PDB entry 8YTJ | electron microscopy, 3.07 A resolution | chains C and D of the 4 polymer chains in the assembly

== Chain C ==
Protein: Capsid protein VP3
Source organism: Enterovirus A71
UniProtKB: A0A075QAW4 (A0A075QAW4_HE71); residues 1-242 here correspond to UniProt positions 324-565 (UniProt number = residue number + 323)
Chain sequence (242 residues; row label = number of the first residue in the row):
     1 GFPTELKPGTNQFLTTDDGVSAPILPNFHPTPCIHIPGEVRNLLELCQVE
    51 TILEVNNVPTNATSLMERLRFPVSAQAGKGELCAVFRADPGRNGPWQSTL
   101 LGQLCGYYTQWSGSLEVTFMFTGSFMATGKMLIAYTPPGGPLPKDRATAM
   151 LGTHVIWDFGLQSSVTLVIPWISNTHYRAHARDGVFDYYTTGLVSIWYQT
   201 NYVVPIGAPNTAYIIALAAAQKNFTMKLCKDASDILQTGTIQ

== Chain D ==
Protein: Capsid protein VP4
Source organism: Enterovirus A71
UniProtKB: A0A075QAW4 (A0A075QAW4_HE71); numbering as in UniProt (aligned over 1-69)
Chain sequence (69 residues; each row starts with the number of its first residue):
     1 MGSQVSTQRSGSHENSNSATEGSTINYTTINYYKDSYAATAGKQSLKQDP
    51 DKFANPVKDIFTEMAAPLK
Unresolved in the structure: 1-13, 21-23

== Chain C / chain D interface ==
Pairs across the interface (35):
  Asp-18(C) / Thr-40(D)
  Asp-18(C) / Ala-41(D)  hydrogen bond (side chain-backbone)
  Asp-18(C) / Gly-42(D)
  Gly-19(C) / Thr-40(D)
  Val-20(C) / Ile-30(D)
  Val-20(C) / Tyr-33(D)  hydrophobic
  Val-20(C) / Ala-38(D)
  Val-20(C) / Thr-40(D)
  Ser-21(C) / Tyr-33(D)
  Ser-21(C) / Ala-38(D)
  Ala-22(C) / Tyr-33(D)
  Pro-23(C) / Tyr-33(D)
  Pro-23(C) / Asp-35(D)
  Pro-23(C) / Tyr-37(D)
  Leu-25(C) / Tyr-37(D)  hydrogen bond (backbone-side chain)
  Pro-26(C) / Asp-35(D)
  Asn-27(C) / Asn-15(D)
  Asn-27(C) / Lys-34(D)
  Asn-27(C) / Asp-35(D)  hydrogen bond (backbone-side chain)
  Phe-28(C) / Asn-17(D)  hydrogen bond (backbone-side chain)
  His-29(C) / Ser-16(D)
  Pro-30(C) / Asn-17(D)
  Pro-30(C) / Ser-18(D)
  Glu-39(C) / Lys-52(D)
  Arg-41(C) / Lys-47(D)
  Asn-42(C) / Gln-48(D)
  Leu-44(C) / Gln-48(D)
  Glu-45(C) / Gln-48(D)
  Glu-45(C) / Asp-49(D)  hydrogen bond (side chain-backbone)
  Glu-45(C) / Phe-53(D)
  Gln-48(C) / Pro-50(D)
  Val-49(C) / Phe-53(D)  hydrophobic
  Gln-162(C) / Ala-66(D)
  Gln-162(C) / Pro-67(D)
  Gln-162(C) / Leu-68(D)  hydrogen bond (side chain-backbone)
Also at the interface, not in a pair above, chain C (25 interface residues in all): Ile-24, Gly-38, Val-40, Leu-46, Lys-222
Also at the interface, not in a pair above, chain D (26 interface residues in all): Asn-31, Tyr-32, Ala-39, Ala-54

== In short ==
25 residues of chain C and 26 residues of chain D are in contact, with 6 hydrogen bonds. Polar pairs include
Asp-18(C)/Ala-41(D), Leu-25(C)/Tyr-37(D) and Asn-27(C)/Asp-35(D).
Chain C is Capsid protein VP3 and chain D is Capsid protein VP4, both from Enterovirus A71; the structure,
Cryo-EM structure of enterovirus A71 mature virion, was determined by electron microscopy (same publication as
8X95, 8X96, 8X97, 8X98, 8X99, 8X9A, 8X9B and 8YTB).
